PDB entry 6AKK | X-ray diffraction, 1.50 A resolution | chains A and B

# Chain A (and B)
Name: Suppressor of IKBKE 1
Source organism: Homo sapiens
Notes: chain B of this document is another copy of the same molecule, construct and numbering; everything in this record applies to it too
Reference sequence: Q9BRV8 (SIKE1_HUMAN); numbering as in UniProt (aligned over 72-121)
Sequence (54 residues; row label = number of the first residue in the row):
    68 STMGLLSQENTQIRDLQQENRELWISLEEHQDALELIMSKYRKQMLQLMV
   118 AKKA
Disordered / not traced: 68-70, 120-121 (chain B: 68-70, 119-121)
Construct notes: expression tag (68-71)
UniProt features mapped onto this chain:
  - mutagenesis: Leu90 (L90D: Loss of (SIKE1:SLMAP)STRIPAK complex formation), Leu94 (L94D: Loss of (SIKE1:SLMAP)STRIPAK complex formation), Glu96 (E96A: Loss of (SIKE1:SLMAP)STRIPAK complex formation; when assocated with A-109), His97 (H97D: Loss of (SIKE1:SLMAP)STRIPAK complex formation), Leu101 (L101D: Loss of (SIKE1:SLMAP)STRIPAK complex formation), Arg109 (R109A: Loss of (SIKE1:SLMAP)STRIPAK complex formation; when assocated with A-109)
From the paper describing this entry:
  - self-association interface (contacts with another copy of this molecule); pairs are residue here / residue on that copy: Asn87-Asn87 (hydrogen bond), Glu102-Arg109 (salt bridge), Gln79, Ile80, Leu83, Leu90, Trp91, Ser93, Leu94, His97, Gln98, Leu101, Ile104, Met105, Tyr108, Tyr108, Arg109, Gln111, Met112, Leu115, Met116

# How chain A and chain B interact
Residue-residue contacts (14):
  Glu89(A) - Leu115(B)
  Leu90(A) - Leu115(B)  hydrophobic
  Ser93(A) - Gln111(B)  hydrogen bond
  Ser93(A) - Leu115(B)
  His97(A) - Ile104(B)
  His97(A) - Tyr108(B)
  Ile104(A) - His97(B)
  Ile104(A) - Ala100(B)
  Ile104(A) - Leu101(B)
  Tyr108(A) - His97(B)
  Gln111(A) - Ser93(B)  hydrogen bond
  Leu115(A) - Glu89(B)
  Leu115(A) - Leu90(B)  hydrophobic
  Leu115(A) - Ser93(B)
Other interface residues (no listed pair), chain A (10 interface residues in all): Ala100, Leu101

# Overview
Chain A and chain B each contribute 10 residues to their interface; the contacts include 2 hydrogen bonds. The
hydrogen-bonded pair is Ser93(A)-Gln111(B). Curated annotation (UniProt) lists 6 mutagenesis sites on chain A.
The paper reports a self-association interface involving Gln79(A), Ile80(A) and Leu83(A) among others.
Chain A and chain B are both Suppressor of IKBKE 1 (Homo sapiens); the structure, Crystal structure of the
second Coiled-coil domain of SIKE1, was determined by X-ray diffraction, deposited together with 6AKL and
6AKM.
